8T29 - chains R and A of the 3 polymer chains in the assembly; structure by X-ray diffraction, 3.13 A resolution.

# Chain R
Molecule: 90-nt RNA strand
Sequence (90 nucleotides; row label = number of the first residue in the row):
     1 GGUUGCUCGA CUGUGAGGGG ACCUACCCAC UGUGGAAACA CCACAGGAAC UUCCAACCUU
    61 CGGGUGGCGA GGUAGGGCAG AAGAGUGACC
Sequence notes: engineered mutation G1 (U3640 in 9629189), G35 (C3674 in 9629189), A36 (U3675 in 9629189), A37 (G3676 in 9629189), A38 (C3677 in 9629189), C90 (U3728 in 9629189); insertion (41)
From the paper describing this entry:
  - mutagenesis - G18A (6.2 +/- 0.9 uM): decreased binding to human eIF4E
  - mutagenesis - G18C, G18U: abolished binding to human eIF4E
  - contacts within the chain: U4/G87, G5/U86, G9/A82, A10/A81, U14/G15, G13/G15, G15/G20, A16/A70, A16/G20, G17/C50 (hydrogen bond), G17/G19 (pi stacking), G19/U51 (hydrogen bond), G20/C68 (hydrogen bond), A21/U52, A21/G67 (pi stacking), A21/C68 (pi stacking), C28/G69 (hydrogen bond), A29/G47 (hydrogen bond), G47/G69 (pi stacking), U51/C68 (hydrogen bond)

# Chain A
Molecule: BL3-6 Fab heavy chain
Source organism: Homo sapiens
Notes: antibody fragment or engineered binder
Chain sequence (233 residues; row label = number of the first residue in the row):
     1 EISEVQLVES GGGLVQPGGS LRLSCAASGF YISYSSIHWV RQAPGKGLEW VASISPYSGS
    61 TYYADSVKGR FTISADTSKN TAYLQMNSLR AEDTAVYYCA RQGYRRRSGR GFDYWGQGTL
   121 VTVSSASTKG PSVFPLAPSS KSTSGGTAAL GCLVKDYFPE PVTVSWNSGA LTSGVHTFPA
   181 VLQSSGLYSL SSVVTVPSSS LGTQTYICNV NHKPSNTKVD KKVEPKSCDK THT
Unresolved in the structure: 1-2, 140-145, 229-233
Cystine bridges: Cys-25/Cys-99, Cys-152/Cys-208

# Chain R / chain A interface
Residue-residue contacts (24; chain R residue first):
  G34(R) with Arg-105(A), salt bridge to the phosphate; Arg-106(A), phosphate contact
  G35(R) with Arg-105(A), salt bridge to the phosphate; Arg-106(A), salt bridge to the phosphate
  A36(R) with Tyr-34(A), stacking on the base; Tyr-57(A), hydrogen bond to the sugar; Tyr-104(A), base contact
  A37(R) with Pro-56(A), sugar contact; Tyr-57(A), stacking on the base; Gly-103(A), phosphate contact; Tyr-104(A), phosphate contact; Arg-105(A), hydrogen bond to the phosphate
  A38(R) with Ser-36(A), phosphate contact; His-38(A), base contact; Pro-56(A), phosphate contact; Gln-102(A), base contact; Arg-110(A), hydrogen bond to the sugar
  C39(R) with Ser-55(A), base contact; Pro-56(A), hydrogen bond to the base; Ser-58(A), hydrogen bond to the base; Ser-60(A), hydrogen bond to the base; Tyr-62(A), hydrogen bond to the sugar
  A40(R) with Tyr-57(A), base contact; Ser-58(A), base contact

# Overview
7 residues of chain R face 15 of chain A across their interface, with 7 hydrogen bonds, 3 salt bridges and 2
aromatic stacking contacts. Among the polar pairs are C39(R)/Pro-56(A), C39(R)/Ser-58(A) and C39(R)/Ser-60(A).
The paper reports that G18C and G18U of chain R abolish binding to human eIF4E; contacts within the chain
involving U4(R), G87(R) and G5(R) among others.
Chain R is a 90-nt RNA strand and chain A is BL3-6 Fab heavy chain (Homo sapiens); the structure, Crystal
structure of SCV PTE RNA in complex with Fab BL3-6, was determined by X-ray diffraction, deposited together
with 8T2A, 8T2B and 8T2O.
